Entry 7KSQ (electron microscopy, 2.80 A resolution); this record covers chains A and F of the 18 polymer chains in the assembly.

# Chain A
Molecule: Photosystem I P700 chlorophyll a apoprotein A1
From: Physcomitrium patens
Notes: EC 1.97.1.12
UniProt: Q8MFA3 (PSAA_PHYPA); residues 17-758 here correspond to UniProt positions 9-750 (UniProt number = residue number - 8)
Chain sequence (742 residues; each row starts with the number of its first residue):
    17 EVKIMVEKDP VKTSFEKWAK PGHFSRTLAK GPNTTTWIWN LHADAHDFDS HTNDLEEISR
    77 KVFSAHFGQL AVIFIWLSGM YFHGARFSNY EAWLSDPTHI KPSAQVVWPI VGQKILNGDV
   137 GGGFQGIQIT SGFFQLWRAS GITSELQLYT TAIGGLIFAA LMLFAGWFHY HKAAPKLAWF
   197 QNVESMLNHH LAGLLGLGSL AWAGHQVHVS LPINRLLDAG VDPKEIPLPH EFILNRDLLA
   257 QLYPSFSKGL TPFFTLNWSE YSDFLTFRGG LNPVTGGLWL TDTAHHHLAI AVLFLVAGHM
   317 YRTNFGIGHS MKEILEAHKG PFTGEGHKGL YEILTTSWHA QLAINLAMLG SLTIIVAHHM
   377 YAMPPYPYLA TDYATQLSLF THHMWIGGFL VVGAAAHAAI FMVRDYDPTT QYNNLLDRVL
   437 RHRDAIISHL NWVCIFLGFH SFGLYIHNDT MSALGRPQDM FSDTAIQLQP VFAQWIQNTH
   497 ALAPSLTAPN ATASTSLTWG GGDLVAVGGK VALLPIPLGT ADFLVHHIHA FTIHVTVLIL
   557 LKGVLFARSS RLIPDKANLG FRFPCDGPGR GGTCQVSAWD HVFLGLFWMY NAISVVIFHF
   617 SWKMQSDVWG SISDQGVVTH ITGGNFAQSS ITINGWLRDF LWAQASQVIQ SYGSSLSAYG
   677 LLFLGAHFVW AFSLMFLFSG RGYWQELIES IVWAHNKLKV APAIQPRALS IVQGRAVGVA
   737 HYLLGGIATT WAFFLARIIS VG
Metal / ion sites: 4Fe-4S cluster Fe: Cys-581, Cys-590 (shared with 2 residues of chain B)
Residues lining bound ligands:
  - beta-carotene (BCR), molecule 1: Ile-89, Trp-92, Leu-93, Gly-209, Leu-210, Leu-213, Gly-214
  - beta-carotene (BCR), molecule 2: Phe-90, Leu-93, Tyr-97, Thr-167, Gly-170, Gly-171, Phe-174, Leu-213, Leu-216, Ala-217
  - beta-carotene (BCR), molecule 3: Leu-216, Leu-266, Phe-269, Phe-270, Leu-304, Ala-307, Val-308, Leu-311, Val-312, His-315, Ile-323
  - beta-carotene (BCR), molecule 4: Phe-269, Trp-274, Val-308
  - beta-carotene (BCR), molecule 5: Ile-349, Leu-350, Ala-356, Ala-359, Ile-360, Ala-414, Phe-417, Leu-432
  - beta-carotene (BCR), molecule 6: Ala-359, Ala-363, Met-364, Ser-367, Val-407, Ala-410, Ala-411, Ala-414, Val-553, Leu-556, Leu-557, Val-560
  - beta-carotene (BCR), molecule 7: Leu-678, Gly-681, Ala-682, Phe-684, Val-685, Leu-740, Ile-743, Ala-744, Trp-747
  - beta-carotene (BCR), molecule 8: Trp-700, Ile-704, Ile-707
  - chlorophyll a isomer (CL0): Phe-458, Tyr-461, Val-541, Ile-544, Phe-547, Thr-548, Tyr-606, Asn-607, Ser-610, Val-611, Phe-614, Ile-649, Trp-652, Leu-653, Leu-657, Ala-661, Ile-665, Phe-679, His-683, Trp-686, Tyr-738, Thr-745, Thr-746, Phe-749
  - chlorophyll a (CLA), molecule 1: Val-18, Lys-19, Ile-20, Trp-195, Asn-198, Ser-201, His-205, Thr-319, Asn-320, Phe-321
  - chlorophyll a (CLA), molecule 2: Ile-20, Val-22, Phe-79, Phe-83, Leu-177, Met-178, Phe-180, Ala-181, Phe-184, His-185, Ala-189, Trp-195
  - chlorophyll a (CLA), molecule 3: Val-27, Lys-28, Thr-29, Ser-30, Phe-31, Lys-33, Trp-34, His-39, Lys-77, Ser-80, Ala-81, Gly-84, Val-88, Leu-179, Gly-182, Trp-183, Tyr-186, His-187
  - chlorophyll a (CLA), molecule 4: Trp-34, Pro-37, Trp-53, Ile-54, Trp-55, Leu-57, His-58
  - chlorophyll a (CLA), molecule 5: Trp-34, Pro-37, His-39, Phe-40, Leu-57, His-58, Ala-61, His-62, Phe-64, His-67, Lys-77, Ala-81, Gly-84, Gln-85, Val-88
  - chlorophyll a (CLA), molecule 6: Thr-51, Ile-54, Trp-55, Ile-704, Ile-707, Val-708, His-711, Val-716, Pro-718, Ile-720, Pro-722, Arg-723
  - chlorophyll a (CLA), molecule 7: Trp-55, Phe-684, Val-685, Phe-688, Met-691, Phe-692, Leu-725, Gln-729, Ala-732, Val-733, Ala-736, His-737, Leu-740
  - chlorophyll a (CLA), molecule 8: His-58, Ala-59, Asp-60, Ala-61, His-62, Asp-63, His-355, Leu-358, Leu-362, Phe-405, Leu-406, Val-408, Gly-409, Ala-412, His-413, Ile-416, Arg-420, Phe-577, Arg-578, Trp-595, Val-598, Leu-602, Ala-736, Leu-740
  - chlorophyll a (CLA), molecule 9: His-62, Phe-64, Asp-65, Val-78, Ala-81, His-82, Gln-85, Leu-86, Ile-89, Phe-90, Leu-93, Phe-174, Trp-354, His-355, Gln-357, Leu-358, Asn-361, Leu-362, Leu-365
  - chlorophyll a (CLA), molecule 10: His-62, Gln-85, Val-88, Ile-89, Trp-92, Leu-365, Ile-402, Phe-405, Leu-406
  - chlorophyll a (CLA), molecule 11: Leu-71, Ser-75, His-82, Leu-193, Phe-196, Gln-197, Val-199, Met-202, Leu-203, His-206, Leu-207, Leu-210, Leu-211, Met-327, Leu-331, Tyr-347, Leu-350, Thr-351, Thr-352, Ser-353, Trp-354, Gln-357, Ile-360, Asn-361, Met-364, Leu-365
  - chlorophyll a (CLA), molecule 12: Phe-79, His-82, Phe-83, Leu-86, Phe-90, Phe-174, Met-178, Trp-195, Phe-196, Asn-198, Ser-201, Met-202, His-205, His-206, Gly-209, Leu-210
  - chlorophyll a (CLA), molecule 13: Ile-91, Trp-92, Ser-94, Gly-95, Met-96, Phe-98, His-99, Phe-103, Gln-121, Val-122, Trp-124, Leu-172
  - chlorophyll a (CLA), molecule 14: Trp-92, Met-96, His-99, Ala-120, Gln-121, Ile-143, Gln-144, Ile-145, Thr-146, Ser-147, Phe-149, Ala-674, Tyr-675, Leu-678, Trp-747, Leu-751
  - chlorophyll a (CLA), molecule 15: Trp-92, Met-96, Thr-146, Ser-147, Phe-149, Ser-394, Thr-397, His-398, Trp-401, Ile-402, Phe-405, Leu-678, Ile-743, Thr-746, Trp-747, Leu-751
  - chlorophyll a (CLA), molecule 16: Trp-92, Leu-93, Ser-147, Gly-148, Phe-149, Leu-152, Leu-210, Leu-211, Leu-365, Leu-368, Thr-369, Val-372, Met-376, Tyr-382, Leu-395, His-398, His-399, Ile-402, Leu-406
  - chlorophyll a (CLA), molecule 17: Tyr-97, Ser-156, Gly-157, Ile-158, Gln-163, Thr-166, Thr-167, Gly-214, Ala-217, Trp-218, Gly-220, His-221, His-224, Val-225, Pro-245, His-246, Ile-249
  - chlorophyll a (CLA), molecule 18: Gln-121, Val-122, Val-123, Trp-124, Ile-126, Val-127, Gln-129, Leu-132, Ile-143, Ala-674, Leu-677, Leu-678
  - chlorophyll a (CLA), molecule 19: Leu-152, Ala-155, Ser-156, Leu-210, Leu-211, Gly-214, Ser-215, Trp-218, Gln-222, Leu-294, Leu-296, Thr-299, His-302, His-303, Ile-306, Phe-310, Leu-368, Ile-371, Val-372, His-375, Met-376, Pro-381, Tyr-382
  - chlorophyll a (CLA), molecule 20: Ser-160, Leu-162, Gln-163, Thr-166, Leu-244, His-246, Ile-249, Leu-250
  - chlorophyll a (CLA), molecule 21: Leu-203, Leu-207, Leu-211, Leu-309, Phe-310, Ala-313, Met-316, Tyr-317, Met-327, Ile-330, Leu-331, Met-364, Leu-432, Val-435, Leu-557, Val-560, Leu-561
  - chlorophyll a (CLA), molecule 22: Asn-204, His-205, Ala-208, Gly-209, Leu-213, Leu-311, Gly-314, His-315, Met-316, Tyr-317, Thr-319, Phe-321, Ile-323
  - chlorophyll a (CLA), molecule 23: Leu-216, Ala-217, Ala-219, Gly-220, Val-223, His-224, Phe-248, Ile-249, Arg-252, Leu-255, Phe-262, Gly-265, Leu-266, Phe-269, Tyr-277, Phe-280, Leu-281, Leu-304
  - chlorophyll a (CLA), molecule 24: Phe-269, Trp-274, Ser-275, Tyr-277, Ser-278, Leu-281, Thr-282, Phe-283, His-301, Leu-304, Ala-305, Val-308, Leu-309, Asn-506
  - chlorophyll a (CLA), molecule 25: Phe-269, Phe-270, Leu-272
  - chlorophyll a (CLA), molecule 26: Thr-282, Phe-283, Gly-285, Leu-294, Asp-298, Thr-299, His-301, His-302, Ala-305, Ile-306, Leu-309, His-375, Met-379, Pro-381, Thr-511
  - chlorophyll a (CLA), molecule 27: Phe-283, Trp-491, Ile-492, Thr-495, His-496, Ala-499, Thr-503, Ala-504, Thr-511, Trp-515
  - chlorophyll a (CLA), molecule 28: Phe-283, Leu-502, Thr-503, Ala-504, Pro-505, Asn-506
  - chlorophyll a (CLA), molecule 29: Val-312, Ala-313, His-315, Met-316, Arg-318, Ile-323, Gly-324, His-325
  - chlorophyll a (CLA), molecule 30: Met-316, His-325, Glu-329, Ile-330, Ala-333, His-334
  - chlorophyll a (CLA), molecule 31: Ile-330, Leu-331, His-334, His-343, Leu-346, Leu-350, Leu-431, Leu-432, Val-435
  - chlorophyll a (CLA), molecule 32: Ala-333, His-334, Lys-335, Gly-336, Pro-337, Phe-338
  - chlorophyll a (CLA), molecule 33: Phe-338, Thr-339, Leu-431, Arg-434, Val-435, Arg-437, His-438, Ala-441, Ile-442, His-445
  - chlorophyll a (CLA), molecule 34: Met-364, Ser-367, Leu-368, Ile-371, His-374, His-375, Tyr-377, Ala-378, Met-379, Thr-511, Ser-512, Thr-514, Trp-515
  - chlorophyll a (CLA), molecule 35: Ile-370, Ile-371, His-374, Met-400, Gly-404, Val-407, Ile-549, Thr-552, Val-553, Leu-556, Met-605, Ala-608, Ile-609, Val-612
  - chlorophyll a (CLA), molecule 36: His-374, Tyr-377, Phe-396, Phe-488, Ala-489, Ile-492, Gln-493, His-496, Trp-515, Ile-532, Leu-534, His-542, His-545, Ile-549, Val-612, His-615, Phe-616, Lys-619
  - chlorophyll a (CLA), molecule 37: Ala-441, His-445, Trp-448
  - chlorophyll a (CLA), molecule 38: Ile-442, His-445, Leu-446, Trp-448, Val-449, Ala-546, Ile-549, His-550, Val-553, Leu-557
  - chlorophyll a (CLA), molecule 39: Ser-444, His-445, Asn-447, Trp-448, Ile-451
  - chlorophyll a (CLA), molecule 40: Asn-447, Cys-450, Ile-451, Gly-454, Phe-455, Phe-458, Gly-459, Phe-547, Val-551, Leu-554, Ile-555, Leu-600, Phe-603, Trp-604
  - chlorophyll a (CLA), molecule 41: Trp-448, Ile-451, Phe-452, Phe-455, His-456
  - chlorophyll a (CLA), molecule 42: Trp-448, Val-449, Phe-452, Leu-453, Gln-485, Pro-486, Val-487, Phe-488, Ala-489, Asp-538, Phe-539, His-542, His-543, Ala-546, His-550
  - chlorophyll a (CLA), molecule 43: Phe-455, His-456, Gly-459, Leu-460, Ile-462, His-463, Thr-466, Met-467, Arg-472, Asp-475, Phe-477, Ile-482
  - chlorophyll a (CLA), molecule 44: Phe-458, Ile-462, Asp-465, Phe-547, Phe-603, Trp-604, Tyr-606, Asn-607, Ile-649, Leu-653, Trp-686, Tyr-738
  - chlorophyll a (CLA), molecule 45: Thr-466, Ala-469, Leu-470
  - chlorophyll a (CLA), molecule 46: Leu-653, Leu-657, Trp-658, Trp-686
  - chlorophyll a (CLA), molecule 47: Tyr-668, Leu-677, Leu-678, Leu-680, Gly-681, His-683, Phe-684, Trp-686, Ala-687, Leu-690
  - chlorophyll a (CLA), molecule 48: Phe-684, Ala-687, Phe-688, Leu-690, Met-691, Phe-694, Ser-695, Tyr-699, Trp-700, Leu-703
  - chlorophyll a (CLA), molecule 49: Ile-707, Ala-710, His-711, Leu-714, Val-716
  - chlorophyll a (CLA), molecule 50: Trp-709, Ala-710, Lys-713, Leu-714
  - phylloquinone (PQN): Trp-55, Met-691, Phe-692, Ser-695, Gly-696, Arg-697, Trp-700, Ile-704, Arg-723, Ala-724, Leu-725, Ser-726, Gly-730
  - 4Fe-4S cluster (SF4): Cys-581, Gly-583, Pro-584, Thr-589, Cys-590, Ile-727, Arg-731

# Chain F
Molecule: Psi-F
From: Physcomitrium patens
UniProt: A0A2K1IN36 (A0A2K1IN36_PHYPA); residues 79-238 here correspond to UniProt positions 87-246 (UniProt number = residue number + 8)
Chain sequence (160 residues; numbered 79 to 238; the number before each row is that of its first residue):
    79 VAGLTPCKES KGFAKRQKQE IKKLEGRLKL YAPDSAPALA INATIEKTKR RFEFYGNQGL
   139 LCGTDGLPHL IVDGDQAHLG EFVYPGLVFL YIAGWIGWVG RAYLIDVRTS KKPTEKEIII
   199 DVPLALRIMS KGLTWPVAAI GELRSGKLVE KSSNITVSPR
Disulfides: Cys-85/Cys-140
Residues lining bound ligands:
  - beta-carotene (BCR), molecule 1: Val-150, Asp-151, Gly-152, Phe-160, Val-161, Gly-172, Gly-175, Trp-176, Arg-179, Trp-213, Ala-217, Leu-226
  - beta-carotene (BCR), molecule 2: Pro-163, Val-166, Phe-167, Ile-170, Ala-171, Ile-174
  - chlorophyll a (CLA), molecule 1: Asp-151, Gly-152, Asp-153, Gln-154, Leu-157, Val-161
  - chlorophyll a (CLA), molecule 2: Phe-160, Pro-163, Gly-164, Phe-167, Leu-168, Ala-171, Gly-172, Ile-174, Gly-175, Trp-213
  - chlorophyll a (CLA), molecule 3: Ile-170, Trp-173, Ile-174, Val-177, Met-207
  - chlorophyll a (CLA), molecule 4: Ile-174, Gly-175, Gly-178, Arg-179
  - chlorophyll a (CLA), molecule 5: Gly-178, Tyr-181, Leu-182, Glu-195, Ile-196, Ile-198
  - chlorophyll a (CLA), molecule 6: Pro-214, Val-215, Ile-218, Gly-219
  - chlorophyll a (CLA), molecule 7: Leu-221, Leu-226, Val-227

# Chain A / chain F interface
Contacting residue pairs (58; chain A residue first):
  Ala-35(A) / Ile-197(F)
  Lys-46(A) / Lys-190(F)
  Pro-48(A) / Lys-190(F)
  Pro-48(A) / Thr-192(F)  hydrogen bond (backbone-side chain)
  Pro-48(A) / Ile-196(F)  hydrophobic
  Trp-53(A) / Ile-196(F)  hydrophobic
  Ile-126(A) / Lys-125(F)
  Lys-130(A) / Arg-105(F)  hydrogen bond (backbone-side chain)
  Lys-130(A) / Thr-122(F)
  Lys-130(A) / Lys-125(F)
  Ile-131(A) / Lys-101(F)
  Ile-131(A) / Arg-105(F)
  Asn-133(A) / Arg-105(F)  hydrogen bond (backbone-side chain)
  Asp-135(A) / Arg-105(F)  salt bridge
  Asp-135(A) / Leu-108(F)
  Asp-135(A) / Tyr-109(F)  hydrogen bond
  Gly-139(A) / Tyr-109(F)
  Gly-139(A) / Pro-115(F)
  Phe-140(A) / Tyr-109(F)  hydrogen bond (backbone-side chain)
  Phe-140(A) / Pro-115(F)  hydrophobic
  Gln-141(A) / Arg-105(F)  hydrogen bond
  Gln-141(A) / Tyr-109(F)
  Gln-141(A) / Pro-115(F)  hydrogen bond (side chain-backbone)
  Gln-141(A) / Ala-118(F)
  Gln-141(A) / Ile-119(F)
  Gly-669(A) / Lys-101(F)
  Trp-709(A) / Ile-233(F)
  Trp-709(A) / Thr-234(F)
  Trp-709(A) / Val-235(F)
  Asn-712(A) / Glu-228(F)
  Asn-712(A) / Ile-233(F)
  Asn-712(A) / Thr-234(F)
  Lys-713(A) / Leu-226(F)
  Lys-713(A) / Val-227(F)
  Lys-713(A) / Glu-228(F)  hydrogen bond (backbone-backbone)
  Lys-713(A) / Ser-230(F)
  Lys-713(A) / Ile-233(F)
  Leu-714(A) / Arg-179(F)  hydrogen bond (backbone-side chain)
  Leu-714(A) / Leu-226(F)
  Leu-714(A) / Val-227(F)  hydrophobic
  Lys-715(A) / Arg-179(F)
  Lys-715(A) / Ile-183(F)
  Lys-715(A) / Arg-186(F)  hydrogen bond (backbone-side chain)
  Lys-715(A) / Lys-225(F)  hydrogen bond (side chain-backbone)
  Lys-715(A) / Val-227(F)
  Lys-715(A) / Glu-228(F)
  Val-716(A) / Arg-179(F)
  Val-716(A) / Leu-182(F)
  Ala-717(A) / Leu-182(F)
  Ala-717(A) / Arg-186(F)  hydrogen bond (backbone-side chain)
  Pro-718(A) / Leu-182(F)
  Pro-718(A) / Glu-195(F)
  Ala-719(A) / Pro-191(F)  hydrophobic
  Ala-719(A) / Thr-192(F)
  Ala-719(A) / Glu-195(F)  hydrogen bond (backbone-side chain)
  Ile-720(A) / Thr-192(F)
  Ile-720(A) / Glu-195(F)  hydrogen bond (backbone-side chain)
  Ile-720(A) / Ile-196(F)  hydrophobic
Other interface residues (no listed pair), chain A (27 interface residues in all): Pro-37, Gly-47, Gly-128, Gly-134
Other interface residues (no listed pair), chain F (29 interface residues in all): Gly-178, Gly-224

# Summary
27 residues of chain A and 29 residues of chain F are in contact, with 14 hydrogen bonds and 1 salt bridge.
Polar contacts include Asp-135(A)/Arg-105(F), Pro-48(A)/Thr-192(F) and Lys-130(A)/Arg-105(F). 3 chlorophyll a
molecules and one beta-carotene molecule are bound between chain A and chain F.
Here chain A is Photosystem I P700 chlorophyll a apoprotein A1 and chain F is Psi-F, both from Physcomitrium
patens. Entry 7KSQ (The Structure of the moss PSI-LHCI reveals the evolution of the LHCI antenna) was
determined by electron microscopy (same publication as 7KU5 and 7KUX).
